Entry 4WCD (X-ray diffraction, 1.68 A resolution); this record covers chains B and D of the 4 polymer chains in the assembly.

Chain B (and D):
Protein: Pteridine reductase
From: Trypanosoma brucei brucei
Notes: chain D of this document is another copy of the same molecule, construct and numbering; everything in this record applies to it too
Reference sequence: O76290 (O76290_TRYBB); numbering as in UniProt (aligned over 1-268)
Sequence (268 residues; numbered 1 to 268; the number before each row is that of its first residue):
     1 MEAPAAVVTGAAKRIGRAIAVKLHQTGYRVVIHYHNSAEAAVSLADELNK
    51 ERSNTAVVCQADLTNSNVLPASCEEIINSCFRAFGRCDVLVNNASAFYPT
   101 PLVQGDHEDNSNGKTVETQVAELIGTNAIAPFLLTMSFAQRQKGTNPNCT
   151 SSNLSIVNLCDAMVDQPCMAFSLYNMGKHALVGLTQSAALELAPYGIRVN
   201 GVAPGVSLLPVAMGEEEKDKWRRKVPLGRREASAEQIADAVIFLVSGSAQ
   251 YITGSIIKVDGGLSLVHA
Not modelled in the structure: 1, 105-112, 143-151 (chain D: 1, 104-112, 143-151)
Ligand contacts:
  - 3KH (5-(1H-benzotriazol-6-yl)-1,3,4-thiadiazol-2-amine): R14, S95, F97, Y174, G205, V206, L208, L209, P210, W221
  - NADP (NAP; NADP nicotinamide-adenine-dinucleotide phosphate): G10, A12, R14, I15, G16, H33, Y34, H35, N36, S37, A61, D62, L63, T64, N93, A94, S95, A96, T126, L159, C160, D161, Y174, K178, P204, G205, V206, S207, L208
What the authors report for this chain:
  - binding site for 3KH: S95, F97, Y174, W221

Interface between chain B and chain D:
Pairs across the interface - 83 pairs, chain B then chain D:
  N65(B) - E117(D)  hydrogen bond
  S66(B) - E117(D)
  N67(B) - E117(D)
  L69(B) - E117(D)
  P70(B) - V116(D)  hydrophobic
  P70(B) - E117(D)
  P101(B) - M136(D)
  P101(B) - E191(D)
  L102(B) - F132(D)  hydrophobic
  L102(B) - M136(D)
  L102(B) - A188(D)  hydrophobic
  L102(B) - E191(D)  hydrogen bond (backbone-side chain)
  L102(B) - L192(D)  hydrophobic
  V103(B) - A139(D)  hydrophobic
  V103(B) - Y195(D)
  V116(B) - P70(D)  hydrophobic
  V116(B) - F132(D)  hydrophobic
  V116(B) - L133(D)  hydrophobic
  V116(B) - M136(D)  hydrophobic
  E117(B) - N65(D)  hydrogen bond
  E117(B) - S66(D)
  E117(B) - N67(D)
  E117(B) - L69(D)
  E117(B) - P70(D)
  E117(B) - L133(D)
  V120(B) - I129(D)  hydrophobic
  I124(B) - I129(D)  hydrophobic
  A128(B) - M176(D)
  I129(B) - V120(D)  hydrophobic
  I129(B) - I124(D)  hydrophobic
  F132(B) - L102(D)  hydrophobic
  F132(B) - V116(D)  hydrophobic
  F132(B) - S172(D)
  F132(B) - L173(D)  hydrophobic
  F132(B) - M176(D)  hydrophobic
  L133(B) - V116(D)  hydrophobic
  L133(B) - E117(D)
  M136(B) - P101(D)
  M136(B) - L102(D)
  A139(B) - V103(D)  hydrophobic
  Q140(B) - V103(D)
  V164(B) - Q186(D)
  D165(B) - Q186(D)  hydrogen bond
  P167(B) - S187(D)
  P167(B) - L190(D)
  M169(B) - L190(D)  hydrophobic
  M169(B) - E191(D)
  A170(B) - E191(D)
  S172(B) - F132(D)
  S172(B) - S187(D)
  S172(B) - E191(D)
  L173(B) - F132(D)  hydrophobic
  N175(B) - G183(D)
  N175(B) - S187(D)  hydrogen bond
  M176(B) - A128(D)
  M176(B) - F132(D)  hydrophobic
  M176(B) - A180(D)
  M176(B) - L184(D)
  H179(B) - H179(D)
  H179(B) - V182(D)
  H179(B) - G183(D)
  H179(B) - Q186(D)
  A180(B) - M176(D)
  V182(B) - H179(D)
  G183(B) - N175(D)  hydrogen bond (backbone-side chain)
  G183(B) - H179(D)
  L184(B) - M176(D)
  Q186(B) - V164(D)
  Q186(B) - D165(D)  hydrogen bond
  Q186(B) - H179(D)
  S187(B) - P167(D)
  S187(B) - S172(D)
  S187(B) - N175(D)  hydrogen bond
  A188(B) - L102(D)  hydrophobic
  L190(B) - P167(D)
  L190(B) - M169(D)  hydrophobic
  E191(B) - P101(D)
  E191(B) - L102(D)  hydrogen bond (side chain-backbone)
  E191(B) - M169(D)
  E191(B) - A170(D)
  E191(B) - S172(D)
  L192(B) - V103(D)  hydrophobic
  Y195(B) - V103(D)
Also at the interface, not in a pair above, chain B (43 interface residues in all): T135, C168, F171
Also at the interface, not in a pair above, chain D (44 interface residues in all): T100, T135, Q140, C168, F171

Overview:
Chain B and chain D form an interface of 43 and 44 residues respectively, with 9 hydrogen bonds. Polar
contacts include N65(B)-E117(D), L102(B)-E191(D) and D165(B)-Q186(D). Chain B binds NADP and compound 3KH.
From the paper: a binding site for 3KH at S95(B), F97(B) and Y174(B) among others.
Both chains are Pteridine reductase (Trypanosoma brucei brucei). Entry 4WCD (Trypanosoma brucei PTR1 in
complex with inhibitor 10) was determined by X-ray diffraction together with 5IZC, 4WCF, 2YHI and 2YHU from
the same study.
